PDB entry 2IB6 | X-ray diffraction, 2.00 A resolution | chains A and B of the 8 polymer chains in the assembly

# Chain A (and B)
Name: Yellow mutant chromo protein
From: Cnidopus japonicus
Notes: engineered mutation(s): Y64L; chain B of this document is another copy of the same molecule, construct and numbering; everything in this record applies to it too
Reference sequence: A0AQQ8 (A0AQQ8_CNIJA); aligned to UniProt positions 1-232 over residues 1-232
Amino-acid sequence (233 residues; row label = number of the first residue in the row; note: 2 numbers in that range are skipped by the numbering (no residue carries them; nothing is unmodelled there); numbers below 1 keep their minus sign (Gly-2 is residue -2)):
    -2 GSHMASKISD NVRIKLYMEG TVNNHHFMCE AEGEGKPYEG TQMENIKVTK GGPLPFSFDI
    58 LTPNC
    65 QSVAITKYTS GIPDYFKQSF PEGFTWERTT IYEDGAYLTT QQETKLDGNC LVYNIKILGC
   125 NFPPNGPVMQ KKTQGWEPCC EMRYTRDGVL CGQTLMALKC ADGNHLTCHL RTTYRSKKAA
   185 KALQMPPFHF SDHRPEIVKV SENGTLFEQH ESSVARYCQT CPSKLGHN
Unresolved in the structure: -2 to 4
Construct notes: expression tag (-2 to 0); chromophore (65, 65, 65)
Modified / non-standard residues: Mse1 (selenomethionine); Mse15, Mse25, Mse40, Mse133, Mse146, Mse160, Mse189 (selenomethionine; parent Met); Gln65 ([(4Z)-2-[(1Z)-4-amino-4-oxobutanimidoyl]-4-(2-methylpropylidene)-5-oxo-4,5-dihydro-1H-imidazol-1-yl]acetic acid; QLG)
Covalent attachments: covalent link Cys62-Gln65
Reported in the primary citation:
  - conformationally variable residues (side-chain flip): Thr158, His197
  - contacts within the chain: Glu145-Arg147 (hydrogen bond)

# How chain A and chain B interact
Pairs across the interface (43):
  Thr18(A) - Gln105(B)
  Asn20(A) - Glu91(B)
  Asn20(A) - Arg179(B)
  Asn21(A) - Thr89(B)  hydrogen bond
  Asn21(A) - Glu91(B)  hydrogen bond (backbone-side chain)
  Asn21(A) - Gln105(B)  hydrogen bond
  Asn21(A) - Arg179(B)
  Thr89(A) - Asn21(B)
  Glu91(A) - Asn20(B)  hydrogen bond
  Glu91(A) - Asn21(B)
  Glu91(A) - Cys124(B)
  Glu91(A) - Asn125(B)  hydrogen bond (side chain-backbone)
  Arg92(A) - Cys124(B)
  Thr93(A) - Tyr101(B)
  Thr93(A) - Cys124(B)  hydrogen bond
  Ile95(A) - Tyr101(B)
  Tyr101(A) - Thr93(B)
  Tyr101(A) - Ile95(B)
  Tyr101(A) - Arg175(B)  hydrogen bond
  Thr103(A) - Thr103(B)  hydrogen bond
  Thr103(A) - Leu122(B)
  Gln105(A) - Thr18(B)
  Gln105(A) - Asn21(B)
  Gln105(A) - Leu122(B)
  Lys120(A) - Leu122(B)
  Leu122(A) - Thr103(B)
  Leu122(A) - Lys120(B)
  Leu122(A) - Ile121(B)  hydrophobic
  Leu122(A) - Leu122(B)  hydrophobic
  Cys124(A) - Glu91(B)
  Cys124(A) - Arg92(B)
  Cys124(A) - Thr93(B)  hydrogen bond
  Asn125(A) - Glu91(B)  hydrogen bond (backbone-side chain)
  Asn125(A) - Arg175(B)  hydrogen bond (side chain-backbone)
  Asn125(A) - Thr177(B)  hydrogen bond
  Pro128(A) - Asp151(B)
  Asn129(A) - Asp151(B)
  Asp151(A) - Pro128(B)
  Arg175(A) - Tyr101(B)  hydrogen bond
  Arg175(A) - Asn125(B)
  Thr177(A) - Asn125(B)  hydrogen bond
  Arg179(A) - Asn20(B)  hydrogen bond
  Arg179(A) - Asn21(B)
Also at the interface, not in a pair above, chain A (24 interface residues in all): Gly99, Ile121, Thr176
Also at the interface, not in a pair above, chain B (23 interface residues in all): His23, Thr176

# Overview
24 residues of chain A and 23 residues of chain B are in contact, with 15 hydrogen bonds. Polar pairs include
Asn21(A)-Thr89(B), Asn21(A)-Glu91(B) and Asn21(A)-Gln105(B). From the paper: conformational variability at
Thr158(A) and His197(A); contacts within the chain involving Glu145(A) and Arg147(A).
Chain A and chain B are both Yellow mutant chromo protein (Cnidopus japonicus); the structure, Structural
characterization of a blue chromoprotein and its yellow mutant from the sea anemone cnidopus japonicus, was
determined by X-ray diffraction (same publication as 2IB5).
